2H21 - chain A; structure by X-ray diffraction, 2.45 A resolution.

== Chain A ==
Name: Ribulose-1,5 bisphosphate carboxylase/oxygenase
Source organism: Pisum sativum
Notes: EC 2.1.1.127; fragment: Rubisco LSMT (Residues 49-482)
UniProtKB: Q43088 (RBCMT_PEA); residue numbers follow UniProt; this construct covers 49-482
Sequence (440 residues; numbered 49 to 488; the number before each row is that of its first residue):
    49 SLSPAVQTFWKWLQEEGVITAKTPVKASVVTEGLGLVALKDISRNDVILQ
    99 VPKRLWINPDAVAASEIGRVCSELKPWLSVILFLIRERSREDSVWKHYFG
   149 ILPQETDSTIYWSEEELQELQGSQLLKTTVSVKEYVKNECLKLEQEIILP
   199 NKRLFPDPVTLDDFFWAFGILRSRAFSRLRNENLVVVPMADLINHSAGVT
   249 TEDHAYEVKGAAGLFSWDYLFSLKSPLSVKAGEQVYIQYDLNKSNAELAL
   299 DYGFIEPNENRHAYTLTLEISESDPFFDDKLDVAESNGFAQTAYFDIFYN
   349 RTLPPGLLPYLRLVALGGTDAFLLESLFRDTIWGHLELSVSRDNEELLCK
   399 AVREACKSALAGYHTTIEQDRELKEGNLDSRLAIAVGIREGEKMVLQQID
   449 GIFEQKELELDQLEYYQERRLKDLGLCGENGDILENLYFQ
Disordered / not traced: 49, 228-230, 257-266, 487-488
Sequence notes: cloning artifact (483-488)
Residues lining bound ligands: S-adenosylmethionine (SAM): Glu80, Gly81, Leu82, Pro151, Thr154, Ser221, Arg222, Asp239, Leu240, Ile241, Asn242, His243, Tyr287, Tyr300, Gly301, Phe302
Swiss-Prot annotation at these positions:
  - binding site (S-adenosyl-L-methionine): Glu80 to Leu82, Arg222, Asn242, His243
  - binding site (substrate): Arg222, Arg226, Asp239, Tyr254, Tyr287, Tyr300
  - mutagenesis: Glu281 (E281Q: No effect on substrate affinity, but reduced catalytic activity)

== Overview ==
Chain A binds S-adenosylmethionine. UniProt lists 6 S-adenosyl-L-methionine-binding residues, 6
substrate-binding residues and one mutagenesis site.
Chain A is Ribulose-1,5 bisphosphate carboxylase/oxygenase (Pisum sativum); the structure, Structure of
Rubisco LSMT bound to AdoMet, was determined by X-ray diffraction together with 2H23, 2H2E and 2H2J from the
same study.
